3FVS - chains A and B; structure by X-ray diffraction, 1.50 A resolution.

[Chain A (and B)]
Protein: Kynurenine--oxoglutarate transaminase 1
Organism: Homo sapiens
Notes: EC 2.6.1.7, 2.6.1.64, 4.4.1.13; chain B of this document is another copy of the same molecule, construct and numbering; everything in this record applies to it too
Reference sequence: Q16773 (KAT1_HUMAN); residues 1-422 here = UniProt positions 1-422
Chain sequence (422 residues; each row starts with the number of its first residue):
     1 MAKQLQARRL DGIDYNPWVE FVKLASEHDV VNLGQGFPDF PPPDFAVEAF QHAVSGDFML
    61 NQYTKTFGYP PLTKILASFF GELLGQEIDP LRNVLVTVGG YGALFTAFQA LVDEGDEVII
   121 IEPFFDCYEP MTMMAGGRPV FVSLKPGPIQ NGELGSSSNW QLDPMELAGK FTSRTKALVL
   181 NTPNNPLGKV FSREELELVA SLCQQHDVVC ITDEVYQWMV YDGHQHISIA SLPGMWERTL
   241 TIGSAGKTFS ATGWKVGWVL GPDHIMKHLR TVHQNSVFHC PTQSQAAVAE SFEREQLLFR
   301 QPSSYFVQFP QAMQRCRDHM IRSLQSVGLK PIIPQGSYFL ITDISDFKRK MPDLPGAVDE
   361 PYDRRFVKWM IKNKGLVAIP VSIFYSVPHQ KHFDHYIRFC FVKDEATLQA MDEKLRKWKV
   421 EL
Unresolved in the structure: 1-3
Modified positions: Lys-247 ((2S)-2-amino-6-[[3-hydroxy-2-methyl-5-(phosphonooxymethyl)pyridin-4-yl]methylideneamino]hexanoic acid; LLP)
Metal / ion sites: Na+ near His-206 (its only coordinating residue here)
Curated features (UniProtKB/Swiss-Prot):
  - binding site (substrate): Gly-36, Asn-185, Arg-398
  - modified residue: Lys-247 (N6-(pyridoxal phosphate)lysine)
From the paper describing this entry:
  - binding site for glycerol: Tyr-63, Tyr-101, Phe-278, His-279
  - Na+ coordination: His-206
  - Na+ coordination through a water molecule: Ser-173, Thr-175, Asp-207
  - self-association interface (contacts with another copy of this molecule); pairs are residue here / residue on that copy: Lys-176/Leu-5 (hydrogen bond), Val-209/Leu-5 (hydrophobic contact)

[How chain A and chain B interact]
Pairs across the interface - 147 pairs, chain A then chain B:
  Leu-5(A) / Leu-111(B)
  Leu-5(A) / Lys-176(B)  hydrogen bond (backbone-side chain)
  Leu-5(A) / Val-209(B)  hydrophobic
  Leu-5(A) / His-264(B)
  Leu-5(A) / Ile-265(B)  hydrophobic
  Gln-6(A) / Ala-110(B)
  Gln-6(A) / His-268(B)
  Ala-7(A) / Gln-109(B)
  Ala-7(A) / Ala-110(B)  hydrogen bond (backbone-backbone)
  Ala-7(A) / Val-112(B)
  Ala-7(A) / Asp-113(B)
  Arg-8(A) / Asp-113(B)  salt bridge
  Arg-8(A) / Glu-114(B)
  Arg-9(A) / Gln-109(B)  hydrogen bond (side chain-backbone)
  Arg-9(A) / Val-112(B)  hydrogen bond (side chain-backbone)
  Arg-9(A) / Ala-135(B)  hydrogen bond (side chain-backbone)
  Leu-10(A) / Ala-110(B)
  Leu-10(A) / His-268(B)
  Leu-10(A) / Val-272(B)  hydrophobic
  Ile-13(A) / Thr-271(B)
  Ile-13(A) / Gln-274(B)  hydrogen bond (backbone-side chain)
  Ile-13(A) / Asn-275(B)  hydrogen bond (backbone-side chain)
  Asp-14(A) / Thr-271(B)
  Asp-14(A) / Gln-274(B)  hydrogen bond (backbone-side chain)
  Asn-16(A) / Gln-274(B)  hydrogen bond
  Val-22(A) / Lys-65(B)
  Phe-37(A) / Met-59(B)  hydrophobic
  Phe-37(A) / Gln-62(B)
  Phe-37(A) / Tyr-63(B)  hydrophobic
  Pro-38(A) / Met-59(B)
  Pro-38(A) / Gln-62(B)
  Asp-39(A) / Phe-58(B)
  Asp-39(A) / Met-59(B)
  Phe-40(A) / Phe-58(B)  hydrophobic
  Phe-40(A) / Gln-62(B)
  Pro-41(A) / Phe-58(B)
  Pro-42(A) / Asn-61(B)
  Val-47(A) / Val-54(B)
  Phe-50(A) / Phe-50(B)  hydrophobic
  Phe-50(A) / Val-54(B)  hydrophobic
  Phe-50(A) / Gln-283(B)
  Gln-51(A) / Val-54(B)  hydrogen bond (side chain-backbone)
  Gln-51(A) / Ser-55(B)
  Val-54(A) / Val-47(B)
  Val-54(A) / Phe-50(B)  hydrophobic
  Val-54(A) / Gln-51(B)  hydrogen bond (backbone-side chain)
  Val-54(A) / Val-54(B)  hydrophobic
  Ser-55(A) / Gln-51(B)
  Phe-58(A) / Asp-39(B)
  Phe-58(A) / Phe-40(B)
  Phe-58(A) / Pro-41(B)
  Met-59(A) / Phe-37(B)  hydrophobic
  Met-59(A) / Pro-38(B)
  Met-59(A) / Asp-39(B)
  Asn-61(A) / Pro-42(B)
  Asn-61(A) / Ala-251(B)
  Asn-61(A) / Thr-252(B)  hydrogen bond (backbone-backbone)
  Asn-61(A) / Gly-253(B)  hydrogen bond (backbone-backbone)
  Asn-61(A) / Trp-254(B)  hydrogen bond
  Gln-62(A) / Phe-37(B)
  Gln-62(A) / Pro-38(B)
  Gln-62(A) / Ser-250(B)
  Gln-62(A) / Ala-251(B)
  Gln-62(A) / Thr-252(B)  hydrogen bond
  Gln-62(A) / Gly-253(B)
  Tyr-63(A) / Phe-37(B)  hydrophobic
  Tyr-63(A) / Lys-247(B)
  Tyr-63(A) / Thr-252(B)  hydrogen bond (backbone-side chain)
  Tyr-63(A) / Gly-253(B)
  Tyr-63(A) / Lys-255(B)
  Lys-65(A) / Val-22(B)
  Val-98(A) / Val-98(B)  hydrophobic
  Val-98(A) / Val-277(B)  hydrophobic
  Tyr-101(A) / Ser-276(B)
  Tyr-101(A) / Val-277(B)
  Tyr-101(A) / Phe-278(B)
  Gly-102(A) / Ser-276(B)
  Phe-105(A) / Phe-105(B)  hydrophobic
  Phe-105(A) / Asn-275(B)
  Phe-105(A) / Ser-276(B)
  Phe-108(A) / Arg-9(B)
  Gln-109(A) / Ala-7(B)
  Gln-109(A) / Arg-9(B)  hydrogen bond (backbone-side chain)
  Gln-109(A) / Met-134(B)
  Ala-110(A) / Gln-6(B)
  Ala-110(A) / Ala-7(B)  hydrogen bond (backbone-backbone)
  Ala-110(A) / Leu-10(B)
  Leu-111(A) / Leu-5(B)
  Val-112(A) / Ala-7(B)
  Val-112(A) / Arg-9(B)  hydrogen bond (backbone-side chain)
  Asp-113(A) / Ala-7(B)
  Asp-113(A) / Arg-8(B)  hydrogen bond (side chain-backbone)
  Pro-130(A) / Asn-275(B)
  Met-131(A) / Asn-275(B)
  Met-131(A) / Ser-276(B)
  Met-134(A) / Gln-109(B)
  Ala-135(A) / Arg-9(B)  hydrogen bond (backbone-side chain)
  Lys-176(A) / Gln-4(B)  hydrogen bond (side chain-backbone)
  Lys-176(A) / Leu-5(B)  hydrogen bond (side chain-backbone)
  Val-209(A) / Leu-5(B)  hydrophobic
  Lys-247(A) / Tyr-63(B)
  Ser-250(A) / Gln-62(B)
  Ala-251(A) / Asn-61(B)
  Ala-251(A) / Gln-62(B)
  Thr-252(A) / Asn-61(B)  hydrogen bond (backbone-backbone)
  Thr-252(A) / Gln-62(B)  hydrogen bond
  Thr-252(A) / Tyr-63(B)  hydrogen bond (side chain-backbone)
  Gly-253(A) / Asn-61(B)  hydrogen bond (backbone-backbone)
  Gly-253(A) / Gln-62(B)
  Gly-253(A) / Tyr-63(B)
  Gly-253(A) / Pro-281(B)
  Gly-253(A) / Thr-282(B)  hydrogen bond (backbone-backbone)
  Trp-254(A) / Asn-61(B)  hydrogen bond
  Trp-254(A) / Pro-281(B)
  Trp-254(A) / Gln-283(B)  hydrogen bond
  Lys-255(A) / Tyr-63(B)
  Lys-255(A) / Val-277(B)  hydrogen bond (side chain-backbone)
  Lys-255(A) / His-279(B)
  His-264(A) / Leu-5(B)
  Ile-265(A) / Leu-5(B)  hydrophobic
  His-268(A) / Gln-6(B)
  His-268(A) / Leu-10(B)
  Thr-271(A) / Ile-13(B)
  Thr-271(A) / Asp-14(B)
  Val-272(A) / Leu-10(B)  hydrophobic
  Gln-274(A) / Ile-13(B)  hydrogen bond (side chain-backbone)
  Gln-274(A) / Asp-14(B)  hydrogen bond (side chain-backbone)
  Gln-274(A) / Asn-16(B)  hydrogen bond
  Asn-275(A) / Ile-13(B)  hydrogen bond (side chain-backbone)
  Asn-275(A) / Phe-105(B)
  Asn-275(A) / Pro-130(B)
  Asn-275(A) / Met-131(B)
  Ser-276(A) / Tyr-101(B)
  Ser-276(A) / Gly-102(B)
  Ser-276(A) / Phe-105(B)
  Ser-276(A) / Met-131(B)
  Val-277(A) / Val-98(B)  hydrophobic
  Val-277(A) / Tyr-101(B)
  Val-277(A) / Lys-255(B)  hydrogen bond (backbone-side chain)
  Phe-278(A) / Trp-18(B)  hydrophobic
  Phe-278(A) / Tyr-101(B)
  His-279(A) / Lys-255(B)
  Pro-281(A) / Gly-253(B)
  Pro-281(A) / Trp-254(B)
  Thr-282(A) / Gly-253(B)  hydrogen bond (backbone-backbone)
  Gln-283(A) / Phe-50(B)
  Gln-283(A) / Trp-254(B)  hydrogen bond
Interface residues without a listed pair, chain A (73 interface residues in all): Gln-4, Tyr-15, Trp-18, Val-19, Gly-36, Thr-66, Phe-67, Gly-136, Cys-280
Interface residues without a listed pair, chain B (74 interface residues in all): Tyr-15, Val-19, Gly-36, Thr-66, Phe-67, Phe-108, Gly-136, Cys-280

[Overview]
73 residues of chain A face 74 of chain B across their interface; the contacts include 38 hydrogen bonds and 1
salt bridge. Polar contacts include Arg-8(A)/Asp-113(B), Leu-5(A)/Lys-176(B) and Arg-9(A)/Gln-109(B). From the
paper: a binding site for glycerol at Tyr-63(A), Tyr-101(A) and Phe-278(A) among others; water-mediated Na+
coordination by Ser-173(A), Thr-175(A) and Asp-207(A).
Both chains are Kynurenine--oxoglutarate transaminase 1 (Homo sapiens). Entry 3FVS (Human Kynurenine
Aminotransferase I in complex with Glycerol) was determined by X-ray diffraction, deposited together with 3FVU
and 3FVX.
